Entry 7M8S (X-ray diffraction, 2.35 A resolution); this record covers chains A and C of the 3 polymer chains in the assembly.

Chain A:
Protein: HLA class I histocompatibility antigen, A alpha chain
From: Homo sapiens
UniProt: Q861F7 (Q861F7_HUMAN); numbering as in UniProt (aligned over 1-276)
Sequence (276 residues; row label = number of the first residue in the row):
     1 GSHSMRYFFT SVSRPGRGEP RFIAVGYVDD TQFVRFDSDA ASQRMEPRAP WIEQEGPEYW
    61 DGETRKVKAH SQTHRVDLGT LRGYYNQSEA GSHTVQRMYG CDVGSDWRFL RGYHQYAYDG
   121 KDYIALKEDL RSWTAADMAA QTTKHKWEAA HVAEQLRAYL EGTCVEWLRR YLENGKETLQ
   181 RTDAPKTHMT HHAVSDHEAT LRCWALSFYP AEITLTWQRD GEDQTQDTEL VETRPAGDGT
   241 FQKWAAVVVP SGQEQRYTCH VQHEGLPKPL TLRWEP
Disulfides: Cys101-Cys164, Cys203-Cys259

Chain C:
Protein: Spike protein S1 peptide
UniProt: P0DTC2 (SPIKE_SARS2); residues 1-10 here correspond to UniProt positions 386-395 (UniProt number = residue number + 385)
Sequence (10 residues; numbered 1 to 10; the number before each row is that of its first residue):
     1 KLNDLCFTNV

Interface between chain A and chain C:
Pairs across the interface - 46 pairs, chain A then chain C:
  Met5(A) - Lys1(C)
  Tyr7(A) - Lys1(C)  hydrogen bond (side chain-backbone)
  Tyr7(A) - Leu2(C)  hydrophobic
  Phe9(A) - Leu2(C)  hydrophobic
  Met45(A) - Leu2(C)  hydrophobic
  Tyr59(A) - Lys1(C)
  Glu63(A) - Lys1(C)
  Glu63(A) - Leu2(C)  hydrogen bond (side chain-backbone)
  Arg65(A) - Asp4(C)  salt bridge
  Lys66(A) - Lys1(C)
  Lys66(A) - Leu2(C)  hydrogen bond (side chain-backbone)
  Lys66(A) - Asn3(C)
  Lys66(A) - Asp4(C)
  Val67(A) - Leu2(C)
  His70(A) - Asn3(C)
  His70(A) - Phe7(C)
  Thr73(A) - Phe7(C)
  Thr73(A) - Asn9(C)  hydrogen bond (backbone-side chain)
  Val76(A) - Asn9(C)
  Asp77(A) - Asn9(C)  hydrogen bond
  Asp77(A) - Val10(C)  hydrogen bond (side chain-backbone)
  Thr80(A) - Val10(C)
  Leu81(A) - Val10(C)  hydrophobic
  Tyr84(A) - Val10(C)  hydrogen bond (side chain-backbone)
  Arg97(A) - Phe7(C)
  Tyr99(A) - Leu2(C)
  Tyr99(A) - Asn3(C)  hydrogen bond (side chain-backbone)
  Tyr99(A) - Phe7(C)  hydrophobic
  His114(A) - Phe7(C)
  Tyr116(A) - Val10(C)
  Thr143(A) - Val10(C)  hydrogen bond (side chain-backbone)
  Lys146(A) - Asn9(C)
  Lys146(A) - Val10(C)  hydrogen bond (side chain-backbone)
  Trp147(A) - Thr8(C)
  Trp147(A) - Asn9(C)  hydrogen bond (side chain-backbone)
  Trp147(A) - Val10(C)  hydrophobic
  Ala150(A) - Thr8(C)
  Val152(A) - Thr8(C)
  Gln155(A) - Leu5(C)
  Leu156(A) - Asn3(C)
  Leu156(A) - Leu5(C)  hydrophobic
  Tyr159(A) - Lys1(C)  hydrogen bond (side chain-backbone)
  Tyr159(A) - Leu2(C)
  Tyr159(A) - Asn3(C)
  Trp167(A) - Lys1(C)
  Tyr171(A) - Lys1(C)  hydrogen bond (side chain-backbone)
Interface residues without a listed pair, chain A (31 interface residues in all): Tyr123

Summary:
The interface between chain A and chain C involves 31 residues on one side and 9 on the other; the contacts
include 13 hydrogen bonds and 1 salt bridge. Polar contacts include Arg65(A)-Asp4(C), Tyr7(A)-Lys1(C) and
Glu63(A)-Leu2(C).
Chain A is HLA class I histocompatibility antigen, A alpha chain (Homo sapiens) and chain C is Spike protein
S1 peptide; the structure, Crystal Structure of HLA-A*02:01 in complex with KLNDLCFTNV, an 10-mer epitope from
SARS-CoV-2 Spike (S386-395), was determined by X-ray diffraction, deposited together with 7M8T and 7M8U.
